Entry 5U74 (X-ray diffraction, 3.33 A resolution); this record covers chain A.

# Chain A
Molecule: Niemann-Pick C1 protein
From: Homo sapiens
UniProt: O15118 (NPC1_HUMAN); numbering as in UniProt (aligned over 1-1278)
Sequence (1278 residues; each row starts with the number of its first residue):
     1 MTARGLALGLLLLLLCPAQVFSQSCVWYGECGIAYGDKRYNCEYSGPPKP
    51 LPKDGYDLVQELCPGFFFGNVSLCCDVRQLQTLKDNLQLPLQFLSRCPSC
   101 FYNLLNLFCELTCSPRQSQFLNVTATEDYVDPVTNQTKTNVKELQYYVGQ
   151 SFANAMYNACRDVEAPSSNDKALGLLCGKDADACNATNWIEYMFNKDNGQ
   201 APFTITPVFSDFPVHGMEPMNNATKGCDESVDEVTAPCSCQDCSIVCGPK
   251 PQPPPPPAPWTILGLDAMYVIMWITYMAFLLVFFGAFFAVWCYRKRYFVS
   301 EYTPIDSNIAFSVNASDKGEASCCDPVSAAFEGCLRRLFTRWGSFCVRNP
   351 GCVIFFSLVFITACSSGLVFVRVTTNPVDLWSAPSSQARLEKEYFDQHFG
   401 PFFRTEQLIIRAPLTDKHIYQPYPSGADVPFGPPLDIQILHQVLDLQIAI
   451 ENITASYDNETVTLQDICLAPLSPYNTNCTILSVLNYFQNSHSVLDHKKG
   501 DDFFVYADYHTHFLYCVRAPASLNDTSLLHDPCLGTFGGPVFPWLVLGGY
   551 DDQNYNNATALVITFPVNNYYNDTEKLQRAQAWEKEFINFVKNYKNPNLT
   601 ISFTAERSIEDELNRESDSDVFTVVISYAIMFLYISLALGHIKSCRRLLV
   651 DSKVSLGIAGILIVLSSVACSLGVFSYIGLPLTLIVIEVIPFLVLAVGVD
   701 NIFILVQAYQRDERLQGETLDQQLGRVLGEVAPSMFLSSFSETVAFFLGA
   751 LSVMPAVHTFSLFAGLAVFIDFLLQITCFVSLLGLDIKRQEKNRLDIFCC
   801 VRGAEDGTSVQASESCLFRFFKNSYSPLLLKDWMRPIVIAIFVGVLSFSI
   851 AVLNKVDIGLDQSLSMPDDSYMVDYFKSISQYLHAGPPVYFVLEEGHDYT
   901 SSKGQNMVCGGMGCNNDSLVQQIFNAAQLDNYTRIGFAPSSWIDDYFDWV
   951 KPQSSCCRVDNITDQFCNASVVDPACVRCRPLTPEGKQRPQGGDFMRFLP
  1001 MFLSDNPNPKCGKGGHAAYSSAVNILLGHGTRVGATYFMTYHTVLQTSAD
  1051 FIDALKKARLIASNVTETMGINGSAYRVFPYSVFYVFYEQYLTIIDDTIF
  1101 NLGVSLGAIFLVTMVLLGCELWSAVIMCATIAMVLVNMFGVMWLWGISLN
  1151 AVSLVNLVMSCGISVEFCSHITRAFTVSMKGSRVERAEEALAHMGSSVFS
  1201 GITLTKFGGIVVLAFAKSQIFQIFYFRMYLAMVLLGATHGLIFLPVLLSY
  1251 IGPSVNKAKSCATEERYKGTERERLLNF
Disordered / not traced: 1-333, 642-649, 800-813, 1256-1278
Differences from the reference sequence: conflict Ile-642 (Met in O15118)
Curated features (UniProtKB/Swiss-Prot):
  - region: Leu-175 to Ile-205 (Important for cholesterol binding and cholesterol transfer from NPC1 to liposomes), Leu-1275 to Phe-1278 (Required for location in lysosomes)
  - motif: Leu-1275 to Phe-1278 (Di-leucine motif)
  - binding site (cholesterol): Asn-41, Gln-79
  - site: Phe-108 (Important for cholesterol binding)
  - glycosylation (N-linked (GlcNAc...) asparagine): Asn-70, Asn-122, Asn-135, Asn-158, Asn-185, Asn-222, Asn-452, Asn-459, Asn-478, Asn-524, Asn-557, Asn-572, Asn-598, Asn-916, Asn-931, Asn-961, Asn-968, Asn-1064, Asn-1072
  - natural variant: Cys-63 (C63R: In NPC1), Cys-74 (C74Y: In NPC1), Gln-92 (Q92R: In NPC1), Cys-113 (C113R: In NPC1), Thr-137 (T137M: In NPC1), Pro-166 (P166S: In NPC1), Cys-177 (C177G: In NPC1; C177Y: In NPC1), Asn-222 (N222S: In NPC1), Val-231 (V231G: In NPC1), Pro-237 (P237S: No effect on function), Asp-242 (D242H: In NPC1; D242N: In NPC1), Cys-247 (C247Y: In NPC1), 124 further natural variant entries in UniProt
  - mutagenesis: Cys-25 to Pro-257 (Decreases affinity for NPC2. Abolishes cholesterol transfer from NPC2 to NPC1), Val-26 to Trp-27 (Nearly abolishes 25-hydroxycholesterol binding. Reduces cholesterol binding), Arg-39 to Asn-41 (Strongly reduces cholesterol and 25-hydroxycholesterol binding), Asn-41 (N41A: Nearly abolishes cholesterol and 25-hydroxycholesterol binding), Cys-63 (C63S: Loss of function), Asn-70 (N70Q: Reduces glycosylation; when associated with Q-122 and Q-185. No effect on cholesterol and 25-hydroxycholesterol binding), Cys-74 to Cys-75 (Loss of function), Thr-82 to Leu-83 (Strongly reduces cholesterol and 25-hydroxycholesterol binding), Gln-88 (Q88A: Decreased affinity for NPC2 and decreased cholesterol transfer from NPC2 to NPC1; when associated with A-92 and A-96), Gln-92 (Q92A: Decreased affinity for NPC2 and decreased cholesterol transfer from NPC2 to NPC1; when associated with A-88 and A-96), Arg-96 (R96A: Decreased affinity for NPC2 and decreased cholesterol transfer from NPC2 to NPC1; when associated with A-88 and A-92), Cys-97 (C97S: Loss of function), 26 further mutagenesis entries in UniProt
Disulfides: Cys-468/Cys-479, Cys-516/Cys-533, Cys-909/Cys-914, Cys-956/Cys-1011, Cys-957/Cys-979, Cys-967/Cys-976
Glycans and other covalent adducts: N-acetylglucosamine (NAG) linked to Asn-452, Asn-459, Asn-478, Asn-524, Asn-598, Asn-916, Asn-961, Asn-968, Asn-1064; glycan linked to Asn-557, Asn-931
Reported in the primary citation:
  - contacts within the chain: Gly-911/Gly-913 (backbone contact)
  - mutagenesis - P691S: abolished binding to different ligands (citing earlier work)
  - mutagenesis - P691S: unchanged localization
  - disease-associated variants - I1061T: decreased stability (citing earlier work)
  - disease-associated variants - I1061T: decreased localization (citing earlier work)

# Summary
Curated annotation (UniProt) lists cholesterol-binding residues Asn-41 and Gln-79 and 83 mutagenesis sites.
From the paper: P691S abolishes binding to different ligands; contacts within the chain involving Cys-909,
Cys-914 and Gly-911 among others.
Chain A is Niemann-Pick C1 protein (Homo sapiens); the structure, Structure of human Niemann-Pick C1 protein,
was determined by X-ray diffraction.
